Entry 1TS9 (X-ray diffraction, 1.70 A resolution); this record covers chain A.

[Chain A]
Name: Ribonuclease P protein component 1
Source organism: Archaeoglobus fulgidus
Notes: EC 3.1.26.5
Reference sequence: O28362 (RNP1_ARCFU); residues 1-102 here = UniProt positions 1-102
Amino-acid sequence (102 residues; numbered 1 to 102; the number before each row is that of its first residue):
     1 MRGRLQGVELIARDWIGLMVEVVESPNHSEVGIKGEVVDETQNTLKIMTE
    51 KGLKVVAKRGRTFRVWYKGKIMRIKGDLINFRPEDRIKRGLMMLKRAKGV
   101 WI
Disordered / not traced: 1-4
Construct notes: modified residue (1, 19, 48, 72, 92-93)
Modified positions: Mse1 (selenomethionine); Mse19, Mse48, Mse72, Mse92, Mse93 (selenomethionine; parent Met)

[Summary]
Chain A is Ribonuclease P protein component 1 (Archaeoglobus fulgidus); the structure, Crystal Structure of
the Archaeal Homolog of Human RNase P Protein Rpp29 from Archaeoglobus fulgidus, was determined by X-ray
diffraction, deposited together with 1TSF.
